Entry 8D95 (X-ray diffraction, 2.17 A resolution); this record covers chain A.

== Chain A ==
Protein: Complement factor D
Source organism: Homo sapiens
Notes: EC 3.4.21.46
UniProt: P00746 (CFAD_HUMAN); residues 1-228 here correspond to UniProt positions 26-253 (UniProt number = residue number + 25)
Sequence (230 residues; each row starts with the number of its first residue):
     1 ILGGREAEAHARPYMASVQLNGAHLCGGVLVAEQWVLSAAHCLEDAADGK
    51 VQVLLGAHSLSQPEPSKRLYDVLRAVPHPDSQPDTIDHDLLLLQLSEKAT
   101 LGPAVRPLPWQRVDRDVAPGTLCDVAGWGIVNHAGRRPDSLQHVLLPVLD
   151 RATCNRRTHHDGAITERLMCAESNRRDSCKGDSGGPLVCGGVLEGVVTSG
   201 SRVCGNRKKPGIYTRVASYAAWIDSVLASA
Disordered / not traced: 45-48, 160-164
Disulfide bonds: Cys26-Cys42, Cys123-Cys189, Cys154-Cys170, Cys179-Cys204
Differences from the reference sequence: expression tag (229-230)
Small-molecule neighbours: QIE (N-(6-bromopyridin-2-yl)-1-[(3-cyanophenyl)acetyl]-L-prolinamide): His24, Leu25, Cys26, His41, Cys42, Trp128, Gly129, Ile130, Arg137, Cys179, Lys180, Gly181, Ser183, Thr198, Ser199, Gly200, Ser201, Arg202

== In short ==
Ligands of chain A: compound QIE.
Chain A is Complement factor D (Homo sapiens); the structure, Scaffold Hopping via Ring Opening Enables
Identification of Acyclic Compounds as New Complement Factor D Inhibitors, was determined by X-ray diffraction
(same publication as 8DEA and 8DG6).
